7JO9 - chains H and J of the 11 polymer chains in the assembly; structure by electron microscopy, 3.30 A resolution.

# Chain H
Molecule: Histone H2B type 1-C/E/F/G/I
Organism: Homo sapiens
UniProtKB: P62807 (H2B1C_HUMAN); residues 1-125 here correspond to UniProt positions 2-126 (UniProt number = residue number + 1)
Chain sequence (125 residues; each row starts with the number of its first residue):
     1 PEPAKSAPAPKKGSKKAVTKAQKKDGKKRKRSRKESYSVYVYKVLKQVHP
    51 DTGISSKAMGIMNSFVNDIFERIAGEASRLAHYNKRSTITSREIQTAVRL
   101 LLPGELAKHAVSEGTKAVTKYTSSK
Disordered / not traced: 1-30, 125
UniProt features mapped onto this chain:
  - modified residue: Pro1 (N-acetylproline), Glu2 (ADP-ribosyl glutamic acid), Lys5 (N6-(2-hydroxyisobutyryl)lysine), Ser6 (ADP-ribosylserine), Lys11 (N6-(beta-hydroxybutyryl)lysine), Lys12 (N6-(2-hydroxyisobutyryl)lysine), Ser14 (Phosphoserine), Lys15 (N6-acetyllysine), Lys16 (N6-(beta-hydroxybutyryl)lysine), Lys20 (N6-(2-hydroxyisobutyryl)lysine), Lys23 (N6-(2-hydroxyisobutyryl)lysine), Lys24 (N6-(2-hydroxyisobutyryl)lysine), Lys34 (N6-(2-hydroxyisobutyryl)lysine), Glu35 (PolyADP-ribosyl glutamic acid), Ser36 (Phosphoserine), Lys43 (N6-(2-hydroxyisobutyryl)lysine), Lys46 (N6-(2-hydroxyisobutyryl)lysine), Lys57 (N6,N6-dimethyllysine), Arg79 (Dimethylated arginine), Lys85 (N6,N6,N6-trimethyllysine) and 6 more in UniProt
  - glycosylation: Ser112 (O-linked (GlcNAc) serine)
  - cross-link (Glycyl lysine isopeptide (Lys-Gly)): Lys5 (interchain with G-Cter in SUMO2), Lys20 (interchain with G-Cter in SUMO2), Lys34 (interchain with G-Cter in ubiquitin), Lys120 (interchain with G-Cter in ubiquitin)

# Chain J
Molecule: 147-nt DNA strand
Organism: synthetic construct
Sequence (147 nucleotides; numbered -73 to 73; the number before each row is that of its first residue; numbers below 1 keep their minus sign (DA-73 is residue -73)):
   -73 ATCGAGAATCCCGGTGCCGAGGCCGCTCAATTGGTCGTAGACAGCTCTAG
   -23 CACCGCTTAAACGCACGTACGCGCTGTCCCCCGCGTTTTAACCGCCAAGG
    27 GGATTACTCCCTAGTCTCCAGGCACGTGTCAGATATATACATCCGAT
Disordered / not traced: -73, 73

# Interface between chain H and chain J
Residue-residue contacts - 11 pairs, chain H then chain J:
  Ser32(H) - DT30(J)  hydrogen bond to the phosphate
  Tyr42(H) - DG-53(J)  phosphate contact
  Tyr42(H) - DG-52(J)  phosphate contact
  Gly53(H) - DG-53(J)  phosphate contact
  Ile54(H) - DG-53(J)  phosphate contact
  Ser55(H) - DA-54(J)  phosphate contact
  Ser56(H) - DA-54(J)  phosphate contact
  Arg86(H) - DA-33(J)  salt bridge to the phosphate
  Ser87(H) - DA-35(J)  phosphate contact
  Ser87(H) - DG-34(J)  hydrogen bond to the phosphate
  Thr88(H) - DG-34(J)  phosphate contact

# In short
Chain H and chain J form an interface of 9 and 7 residues respectively; the contacts include 2 hydrogen bonds
and 1 salt bridge. Polar pairs include Ser32(H)-DT30(J), Ser87(H)-DG-34(J) and Arg86(H)-DA-33(J).
Chain H is Histone H2B type 1-C/E/F/G/I (Homo sapiens) and chain J is a 147-nt DNA strand (synthetic
construct); the structure, 1:1 cGAS-nucleosome complex, was determined by electron microscopy together with
7JOA from the same study.
